Entry 4Y15 (X-ray diffraction, 2.83 A resolution); this record covers chains A and C.

[Chain A (and C)]
Protein: Transcriptional regulator of ftsQAZ gene cluster
Organism: Escherichia coli O157:H7
Notes: chain C of this document is another copy of the same molecule, construct and numbering; everything in this record applies to it too
UniProt: Q8XBD0 (Q8XBD0_ECO57); residues 1-240 here = UniProt positions 1-240
Amino-acid sequence (246 residues; row label = number of the first residue in the row):
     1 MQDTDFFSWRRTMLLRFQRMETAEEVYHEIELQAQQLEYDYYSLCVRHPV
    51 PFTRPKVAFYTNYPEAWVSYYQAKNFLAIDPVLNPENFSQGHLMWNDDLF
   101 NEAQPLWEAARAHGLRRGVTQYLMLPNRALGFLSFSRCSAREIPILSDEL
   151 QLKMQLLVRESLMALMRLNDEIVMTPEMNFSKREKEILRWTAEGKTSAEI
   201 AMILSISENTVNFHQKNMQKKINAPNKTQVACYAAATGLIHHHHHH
Not modelled in the structure: 1-4, 243-246 (chain C: 1, 242-246)
Sequence notes: expression tag (241-246)
Small-molecule neighbours: 482 (3-oxo-N-[(3S)-2-oxotetrahydrofuran-3-yl]hexanamide): Ser43, Cys45, Phe59, Thr61, Tyr63, Trp67, Tyr71, Leu77, Asp80, Val82, Leu83, Trp95, Phe100, Leu106, Ala110, Leu115, Ser134
Reported in the primary citation:
  - self-association interface (contacts with another copy of this molecule); pairs are residue here / residue on that copy: Phe52-Ala192 (hydrophobic contact), Phe52-Ala235 (hydrophobic contact), Phe52-Ile240 (hydrophobic contact)
  - contacts within the chain: Val50-Phe52 (hydrophobic contact), Phe52-Tyr233 (hydrophobic contact), Phe52-Ala236 (hydrophobic contact)
  - binding site for 482: Ser43, Phe59, Thr61, Tyr63, Trp67, Tyr71, Leu77, Asp80
  - conformationally variable residues (side-chain flip): Phe59, Leu77, Trp107
  - specificity-determining residues: Phe59, Leu77 (proposed by the authors, not directly observed)

[How chain A and chain C interact]
Contacting residue pairs - 69 pairs, chain A then chain C:
  Asp5(A) - Asp3(C)  hydrogen bond (backbone-side chain)
  Phe6(A) - Asp3(C)  hydrogen bond (backbone-side chain)
  Phe7(A) - Asp3(C)
  Phe7(A) - Asp148(C)
  Phe7(A) - Leu152(C)  hydrophobic
  Arg10(A) - Gln151(C)  hydrogen bond
  Arg10(A) - Leu152(C)
  Arg10(A) - Gln155(C)  hydrogen bond
  Arg11(A) - Asp148(C)  salt bridge
  Leu14(A) - Gln90(C)
  Pro49(A) - His241(C)
  Pro51(A) - Glu193(C)
  Phe52(A) - Arg189(C)
  Phe52(A) - Ala192(C)  hydrophobic
  Phe52(A) - Glu193(C)  hydrogen bond (backbone-side chain)
  Phe52(A) - Ala235(C)  hydrophobic
  Phe52(A) - Ile240(C)  hydrophobic
  Phe52(A) - His241(C)
  Thr53(A) - Trp190(C)
  Thr53(A) - Glu193(C)
  Gln90(A) - Arg10(C)
  Gln90(A) - Leu14(C)
  Gln90(A) - Arg159(C)  hydrogen bond
  Gln90(A) - Glu160(C)
  Met124(A) - Met124(C)  hydrophobic
  Met124(A) - Leu125(C)
  Met124(A) - Arg128(C)  hydrogen bond
  Arg128(A) - Met124(C)
  Leu146(A) - Phe7(C)  hydrophobic
  Asp148(A) - Phe7(C)
  Asp148(A) - Arg11(C)  salt bridge
  Leu152(A) - Phe7(C)  hydrophobic
  Leu152(A) - Arg10(C)
  Gln155(A) - Arg10(C)
  Arg159(A) - Gln90(C)
  Arg159(A) - Gln155(C)
  Glu160(A) - Gln90(C)
  Arg189(A) - Phe52(C)
  Trp190(A) - Thr53(C)
  Thr191(A) - Thr228(C)
  Ala192(A) - Phe52(C)  hydrophobic
  Ala192(A) - Gln229(C)
  Ala192(A) - Cys232(C)  hydrophobic
  Ala192(A) - Tyr233(C)
  Glu193(A) - Pro51(C)
  Glu193(A) - Phe52(C)  hydrogen bond (side chain-backbone)
  Glu193(A) - Thr53(C)  hydrogen bond (side chain-backbone)
  Glu193(A) - Gln229(C)
  Glu193(A) - Tyr233(C)  hydrogen bond
  Gly194(A) - Asn226(C)  hydrogen bond (backbone-side chain)
  Pro225(A) - Glu193(C)
  Asn226(A) - Gly194(C)  hydrogen bond (side chain-backbone)
  Thr228(A) - Thr191(C)
  Gln229(A) - Ala192(C)
  Gln229(A) - Glu193(C)  hydrogen bond (side chain-backbone)
  Ala231(A) - Cys232(C)  hydrophobic
  Cys232(A) - Ala192(C)  hydrophobic
  Cys232(A) - Ala231(C)  hydrophobic
  Cys232(A) - Cys232(C)  hydrophobic
  Cys232(A) - Ala235(C)
  Tyr233(A) - Ala192(C)
  Tyr233(A) - Glu193(C)  hydrogen bond
  Ala235(A) - Phe52(C)  hydrophobic
  Ala235(A) - Cys232(C)
  Ala235(A) - Ala235(C)
  Ala235(A) - Ala236(C)
  Ala236(A) - Ala235(C)
  Ala236(A) - His241(C)
  His241(A) - Pro49(C)
Other interface residues (no listed pair), chain A (39 interface residues in all): Leu125, Glu149, Gln151, Ile240
Other interface residues (no listed pair), chain C (39 interface residues in all): Phe6, Pro126, Glu149, Pro225

[Overview]
Chain A and chain C each contribute 39 residues to their interface, with 14 hydrogen bonds and 2 salt bridges.
Among the polar pairs are Arg11(A)-Asp148(C), Asp5(A)-Asp3(C) and Phe6(A)-Asp3(C). Ligands of chain A:
compound 482. The paper reports a binding site for 482 at Ser43(A), Phe59(A) and Thr61(A) among others;
specificity determinants Phe59(A) and Leu77(A).
Chain A and chain C are both Transcriptional regulator of ftsQAZ gene cluster (Escherichia coli O157:H7); the
structure, SdiA in complex with 3-oxo-C6-homoserine lactone, was determined by X-ray diffraction (same
publication as 4Y13 and 4Y17).
